4QV1 - chains V and W of the 28 polymer chains in the assembly; structure by X-ray diffraction, 2.50 A resolution.

# Chain V
Molecule: Proteasome subunit beta type-2
Source organism: Saccharomyces cerevisiae
Notes: EC 3.4.25.1
Reference sequence: P25043 (PSB2_YEAST); residues 1-232 here correspond to UniProt positions 30-261 (UniProt number = residue number + 29)
Sequence (232 residues; numbered 1 to 232; the number before each row is that of its first residue):
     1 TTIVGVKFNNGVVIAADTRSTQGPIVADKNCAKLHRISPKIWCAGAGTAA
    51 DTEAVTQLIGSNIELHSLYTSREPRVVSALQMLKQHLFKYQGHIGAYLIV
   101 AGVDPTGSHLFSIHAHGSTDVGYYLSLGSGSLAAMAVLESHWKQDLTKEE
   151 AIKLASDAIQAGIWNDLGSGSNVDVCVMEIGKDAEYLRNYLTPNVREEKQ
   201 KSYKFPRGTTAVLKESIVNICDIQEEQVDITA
Unresolved in the structure: 227-232
Swiss-Prot annotation at these positions:
  - active site: T1 (Nucleophile)
Metal / ion sites: Mg2+: I163, D166, S169 (shared with 1 residue of chain L)

# Chain W
Molecule: Proteasome subunit beta type-3
Source organism: Saccharomyces cerevisiae
Notes: EC 3.4.25.1
Reference sequence: P25451 (PSB3_YEAST); residues 0-204 here correspond to UniProt positions 1-205 (UniProt number = residue number + 1)
Sequence (205 residues; each row starts with the number of its first residue; numbering starts at 0):
     0 MSDPSSINGGIVVAMTGKDCVAIACDLRLGSQSLGVSNKFEKIFHYGHVF
    50 LGITGLATDVTTLNEMFRYKTNLYKLKEERAIEPETFTQLVSSSLYERRF
   100 GPYFVGPVVAGINSKSGKPFIAGFDLIGCIDEAKDFIVSGTASDQLFGMC
   150 ESLYEPNLEPEDLFETISQALLNAADRDALSGWGAVVYIIKKDEVVKRYL
   200 KMRQD
Unresolved in the structure: 0
Swiss-Prot annotation at these positions:
  - modified residue: S30 (Phosphoserine)
  - cross-link: K69 (Glycyl lysine isopeptide (Lys-Gly) (interchain with G-Cter in ubiquitin))
Metal / ion sites: Mg2+: D204 (shared with 3 residues of chain K)

# Chain V / chain W interface
Pairs across the interface - 62 pairs, chain V then chain W:
  I25(V) - D143(W)
  I25(V) - F146(W)  hydrophobic
  V26(V) - F146(W)
  A27(V) - D130(W)
  A27(V) - F146(W)  hydrophobic
  D28(V) - D130(W)
  K29(V) - E150(W)  salt bridge
  A49(V) - C128(W)  hydrophobic
  A50(V) - Y95(W)
  A50(V) - I126(W)  hydrophobic
  A50(V) - C128(W)  hydrophobic
  D51(V) - Y95(W)  hydrogen bond
  D51(V) - R98(W)  salt bridge
  A54(V) - Y95(W)
  Y90(V) - F99(W)  hydrophobic
  H93(V) - R98(W)  hydrogen bond (backbone-side chain)
  H93(V) - F99(W)
  R196(V) - E150(W)  salt bridge
  K199(V) - E150(W)
  K199(V) - S151(W)
  K199(V) - Y153(W)
  S202(V) - E154(W)  hydrogen bond
  Y203(V) - S151(W)
  Y203(V) - L152(W)  hydrophobic
  K204(V) - E154(W)
  K204(V) - D161(W)  salt bridge
  F205(V) - L152(W)  hydrophobic
  F205(V) - E164(W)
  F205(V) - Q168(W)
  R207(V) - E160(W)  salt bridge
  R207(V) - D161(W)  salt bridge
  G208(V) - E164(W)  hydrogen bond (backbone-side chain)
  T209(V) - E164(W)  hydrogen bond (backbone-side chain)
  T210(V) - E164(W)  hydrogen bond
  T210(V) - S167(W)
  T210(V) - Q168(W)  hydrogen bond
  T210(V) - L199(W)
  A211(V) - L199(W)
  A211(V) - K200(W)  hydrogen bond (backbone-backbone)
  V212(V) - F163(W)  hydrophobic
  V212(V) - Y198(W)
  L213(V) - Y198(W)  hydrogen bond (backbone-backbone)
  L213(V) - L199(W)
  L213(V) - K200(W)
  K214(V) - K196(W)
  K214(V) - R197(W)
  K214(V) - Y198(W)  hydrogen bond (backbone-backbone)
  E215(V) - K196(W)
  E215(V) - R197(W)  salt bridge
  S216(V) - V194(W)
  S216(V) - V195(W)
  S216(V) - K196(W)  hydrogen bond (backbone-backbone)
  I217(V) - V194(W)
  V218(V) - H44(W)
  V218(V) - Y187(W)  hydrophobic
  V218(V) - V194(W)  hydrogen bond (backbone-backbone)
  V218(V) - K196(W)
  N219(V) - H44(W)
  I220(V) - G46(W)
  I220(V) - F49(W)  hydrophobic
  I220(V) - V194(W)  hydrophobic
  D222(V) - K74(W)  salt bridge
Also at the interface, not in a pair above, chain V (36 interface residues in all): Q22, T48, I94, P206
Also at the interface, not in a pair above, chain W (36 interface residues in all): H47, L157, E158, T165, L171

# In short
The chain V/chain W interface involves 36 residues from each chain, with 12 hydrogen bonds and 8 salt bridges.
Among the polar pairs are K29(V)-E150(W), D51(V)-R98(W) and R196(V)-E150(W). I163(V), D166(V) and S169(V) form
the Mg2+ site. From UniProt: active-site residue T1(V) on chain V.
Chain V is Proteasome subunit beta type-2 and chain W is Proteasome subunit beta type-3, both from
Saccharomyces cerevisiae; the structure, yCP beta5-M45A mutant, was determined by X-ray diffraction together
with 4QUX, 4QUY, 4QV0, 4QV3, 4QV4, 4QV5 and 42 further entries from the same study.
